PDB entry 8WLT | electron microscopy, 4.10 A resolution (low resolution: residue-level contacts below are approximate; hydrogen-bond / salt-bridge calls are withheld) | chains ZB and ZG of the 213 polymer chains in the assembly

# Chain ZB
Name: Flagellar basal-body rod protein FlgG
From: Salmonella enterica subsp. enterica serovar Typhimurium str. LT2
UniProt: P0A1J3 (FLGG_SALTY); residue numbers follow UniProt; this construct covers 1-260
Amino-acid sequence (260 residues; each row starts with the number of its first residue):
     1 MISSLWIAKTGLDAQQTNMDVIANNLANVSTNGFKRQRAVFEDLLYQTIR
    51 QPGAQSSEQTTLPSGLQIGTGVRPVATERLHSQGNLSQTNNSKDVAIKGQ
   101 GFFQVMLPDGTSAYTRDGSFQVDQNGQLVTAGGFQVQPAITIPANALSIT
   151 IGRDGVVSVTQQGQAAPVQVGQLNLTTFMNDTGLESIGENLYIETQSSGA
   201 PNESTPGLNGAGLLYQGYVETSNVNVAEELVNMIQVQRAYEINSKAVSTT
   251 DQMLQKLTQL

# Chain ZG
Name: Flagellar hook protein FlgE
From: Salmonella enterica subsp. enterica serovar Typhimurium str. LT2
UniProt: P0A1J1 (FLGE_SALTY); residues 1-403 here = UniProt positions 1-403
Amino-acid sequence (403 residues; each row starts with the number of its first residue):
     1 MSFSQAVSGLNAAATNLDVIGNNIANSATYGFKSGTASFADMFAGSKVGL
    51 GVKVAGITQDFTDGTTTNTGRGLDVAISQNGFFRLVDSNGSVFYSRNGQF
   101 KLDENRNLVNMQGMQLTGYPATGTPPTIQQGANPAPITIPNTLMAAKSTT
   151 TASMQINLNSTDPVPSKTPFSVSDADSYNKKGTVTVYDSQGNAHDMNVYF
   201 VKTKDNEWAVYTHDSSDPAATAPTTASTTLKFNENGILESGGTVNITTGT
   251 INGATAATFSLSFLNSMQQNTGANNIVATNQNGYKPGDLVSYQINNDGTV
   301 VGNYSNEQEQVLGQIVLANFANNEGLASQGDNVWAATQASGVALLGTAGS
   351 GNFGKLTNGALEASNVDLSKELVNMIVAQRNYQSNAQTIKTQDQILNTLV
   401 NLR
Not modelled in the structure: 1, 403

# Chain ZB / chain ZG interface
Residue-residue contacts (81):
  Gln-16(ZB) with Gln-392(ZG)
  Met-19(ZB) with Ser-2(ZG); Thr-391(ZG); Gln-392(ZG); Ile-395(ZG)
  Asp-20(ZB) with Ser-2(ZG); Gln-5(ZG)
  Ala-23(ZB) with Ser-2(ZG); Thr-388(ZG)
  Asn-24(ZB) with Phe-43(ZG); Gly-51(ZG)
  Leu-26(ZB) with Ser-384(ZG); Asn-385(ZG); Thr-388(ZG)
  Ala-27(ZB) with Gln-5(ZG); Ser-8(ZG); Gly-9(ZG); Val-52(ZG); Asn-385(ZG)
  Asn-28(ZB) with Asp-41(ZG); Gly-51(ZG); Val-52(ZG)
  Val-29(ZB) with Asn-381(ZG)
  Ser-30(ZB) with Asn-16(ZG); Phe-39(ZG); Asn-381(ZG)
  Thr-31(ZB) with Phe-39(ZG); Val-52(ZG)
  Phe-34(ZB) with Asp-41(ZG); Phe-43(ZG)
  Gln-37(ZB) with Phe-43(ZG)
  Val-75(ZB) with Lys-47(ZG)
  Ala-76(ZB) with Lys-47(ZG)
  Thr-77(ZB) with Lys-47(ZG)
  Arg-79(ZB) with Asp-41(ZG); Phe-43(ZG)
  Asn-91(ZB) with Asp-60(ZG)
  Lys-93(ZB) with Glu-324(ZG)
  Gln-121(ZB) with Asn-322(ZG); Glu-324(ZG)
  Val-122(ZB) with Ala-321(ZG); Asn-322(ZG)
  Asp-123(ZB) with Ala-321(ZG); Asn-322(ZG)
  Gln-124(ZB) with Ala-321(ZG); Gln-338(ZG); Ala-339(ZG); Gly-341(ZG)
  Ala-144(ZB) with Asn-352(ZG)
  Asn-145(ZB) with Asn-352(ZG)
  Ala-146(ZB) with Asn-352(ZG)
  Leu-147(ZB) with Asn-352(ZG)
  Gln-162(ZB) with Gly-351(ZG)
  Glu-185(ZB) with Gly-45(ZG); Ser-46(ZG)
  Ser-186(ZB) with Phe-43(ZG); Ala-44(ZG)
  Ile-187(ZB) with Phe-43(ZG)
  Gly-188(ZB) with Asp-41(ZG); Phe-43(ZG)
  Glu-189(ZB) with Ala-40(ZG); Asp-41(ZG)
  Asn-190(ZB) with Phe-39(ZG); Ala-40(ZG); Asp-41(ZG)
  Val-226(ZB) with Ser-384(ZG)
  Leu-230(ZB) with Ser-384(ZG); Gln-387(ZG)
  Met-233(ZB) with Gln-387(ZG); Thr-388(ZG); Thr-391(ZG)
  Gln-237(ZB) with Thr-391(ZG); Gln-394(ZG)
  Tyr-240(ZB) with Ile-395(ZG); Leu-399(ZG)
  Glu-241(ZB) with Thr-398(ZG)
  Ser-244(ZB) with Thr-398(ZG); Leu-399(ZG); Leu-402(ZG)
  Val-247(ZB) with Leu-402(ZG)
  Ser-248(ZB) with Leu-402(ZG)
Interface residues without a listed pair, chain ZB (46 interface residues in all): Leu-12, Asn-32, Leu-184
Interface residues without a listed pair, chain ZG (41 interface residues in all): Ala-6, Met-42, Gly-49, Leu-50, Ser-340

# In short
46 residues of chain ZB face 41 of chain ZG across their interface.
Here chain ZB is Flagellar basal-body rod protein FlgG and chain ZG is Flagellar hook protein FlgE, both from
Salmonella enterica subsp. enterica serovar Typhimurium str. LT2. Entry 8WLT (Cryo-EM structure of the
membrane-anchored part of the flagellar motor-hook complex in the CCW state) was determined by electron
microscopy together with 8WHT, 8WIW, 8WK3, 8WK4, 8WKI, 8WKK and 11 further entries from the same study.
